PDB entry 8XWR | X-ray diffraction, 1.70 A resolution | chains A and B

# Chain A
Protein: 3C-like proteinase nsp5
Source organism: Severe acute respiratory syndrome coronavirus 2
Notes: EC 3.4.22.69
Reference sequence: P0DTD1 (R1AB_SARS2); residues 1-306 here correspond to UniProt positions 3264-3569 (UniProt number = residue number + 3263)
Sequence (306 residues; row label = number of the first residue in the row):
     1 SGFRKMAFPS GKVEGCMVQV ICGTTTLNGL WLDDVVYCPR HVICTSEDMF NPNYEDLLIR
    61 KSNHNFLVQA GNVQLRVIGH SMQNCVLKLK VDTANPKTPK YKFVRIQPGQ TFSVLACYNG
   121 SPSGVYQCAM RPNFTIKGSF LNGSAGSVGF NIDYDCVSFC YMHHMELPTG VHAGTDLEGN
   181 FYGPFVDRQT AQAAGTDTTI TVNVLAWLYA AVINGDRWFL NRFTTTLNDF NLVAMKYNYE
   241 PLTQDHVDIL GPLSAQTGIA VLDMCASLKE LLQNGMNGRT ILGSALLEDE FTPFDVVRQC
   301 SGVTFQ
Differences from the reference sequence: engineered mutation I21 (Thr3284 in P0DTD1), F50 (Leu3313 in P0DTD1), A145 (Cys3408 in P0DTD1)

# Chain B
Protein: cleaved N-terminal product of nsp5/6 substrate peptide
Sequence (7 residues; numbered 0 to 6; the number before each row is that of its first residue; numbering starts at 0):
     0 CSGVTFQ
Not modelled in the structure: 0

# Chain A / chain B interface
Pairs across the interface - 34 pairs, chain A then chain B:
  H41(A) - F5(B)
  H41(A) - Q6(B)  hydrogen bond (side chain-backbone)
  M49(A) - F5(B)  hydrophobic
  Y54(A) - F5(B)
  F140(A) - Q6(B)  hydrogen bond (backbone-side chain)
  L141(A) - Q6(B)
  N142(A) - F5(B)
  N142(A) - Q6(B)
  G143(A) - Q6(B)  hydrogen bond (backbone-backbone)
  S144(A) - Q6(B)  hydrogen bond (backbone-backbone)
  A145(A) - Q6(B)  hydrogen bond (backbone-backbone)
  H163(A) - Q6(B)  hydrogen bond
  H164(A) - Q6(B)  hydrogen bond (backbone-backbone)
  M165(A) - V3(B)  hydrophobic
  M165(A) - T4(B)
  M165(A) - F5(B)  hydrophobic
  M165(A) - Q6(B)
  E166(A) - V3(B)
  E166(A) - T4(B)  hydrogen bond (backbone-backbone)
  E166(A) - Q6(B)  hydrogen bond
  L167(A) - V3(B)  hydrophobic
  P168(A) - S1(B)
  P168(A) - G2(B)
  H172(A) - Q6(B)
  D187(A) - F5(B)
  R188(A) - V3(B)
  R188(A) - F5(B)
  Q189(A) - V3(B)
  Q189(A) - T4(B)
  Q189(A) - F5(B)  hydrogen bond (side chain-backbone)
  T190(A) - G2(B)
  T190(A) - V3(B)  hydrogen bond (backbone-backbone)
  A191(A) - S1(B)
  Q192(A) - V3(B)
Other interface residues (no listed pair), chain A (24 interface residues in all): L27, C44

# Summary
24 residues of chain A and 6 residues of chain B are in contact; the contacts include 11 hydrogen bonds. Polar
contacts include H41(A)-Q6(B), F140(A)-Q6(B) and G143(A)-Q6(B).
Here chain A is 3C-like proteinase nsp5 (Severe acute respiratory syndrome coronavirus 2) and chain B is
cleaved N-terminal product of nsp5/6 substrate peptide. Entry 8XWR (Crystal structure of SARS-CoV-2
3CLpro-T21I/L50F double mutant with its peptidyl substrate) was determined by X-ray diffraction.
